Entry 1V35 (X-ray diffraction, 2.50 A resolution); this record covers chains A and B.

[Chain A (and B)]
Name: enoyl-ACP reductase
Organism: Plasmodium falciparum
Notes: EC 1.3.1.9; chain B of this document is another copy of the same molecule, construct and numbering; everything in this record applies to it too
UniProtKB: Q6LFB9 (Q6LFB9_PLAF7); numbering as in UniProt (aligned over 96-424)
Chain sequence (329 residues; row label = number of the first residue in the row):
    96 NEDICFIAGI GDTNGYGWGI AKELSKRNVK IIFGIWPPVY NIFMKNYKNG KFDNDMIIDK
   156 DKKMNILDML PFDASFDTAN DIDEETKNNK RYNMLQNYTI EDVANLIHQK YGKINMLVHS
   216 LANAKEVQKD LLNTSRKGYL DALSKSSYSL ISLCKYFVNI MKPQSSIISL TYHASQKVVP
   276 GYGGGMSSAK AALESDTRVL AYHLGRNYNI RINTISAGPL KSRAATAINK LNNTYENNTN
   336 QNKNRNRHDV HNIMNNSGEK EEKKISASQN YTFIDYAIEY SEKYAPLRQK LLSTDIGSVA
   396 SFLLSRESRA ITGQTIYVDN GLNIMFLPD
Not modelled in the structure: 325-366
Ligand contacts: NADH (NAI; 1,4-dihydronicotinamide adenine dinucleotide): Gly-104, Ile-105, Gly-106, Asp-107, Gly-110, Tyr-111, Trp-131, Phe-167, Asp-168, Ala-169, Ser-170, Ser-215, Leu-216, Ala-217, Asn-218, Lys-240, Leu-265, Thr-266, Tyr-267, Tyr-277, Lys-285, Ala-312, Gly-313, Pro-314, Leu-315, Ser-317, Arg-318, Ala-319, Ala-320, Ile-369

[Chain A / chain B interface]
Residue-residue contacts (79):
  Arg-122(A) / Glu-402(B)  salt bridge
  Arg-293(A) / Ile-419(B)
  Ala-296(A) / Pro-381(B)
  Ala-296(A) / Ile-419(B)  hydrophobic
  Tyr-297(A) / Pro-381(B)  hydrophobic
  Tyr-297(A) / Met-420(B)  hydrophobic
  Tyr-297(A) / Asp-424(B)  hydrogen bond
  Gly-300(A) / Pro-381(B)
  Gly-300(A) / Leu-382(B)
  Arg-301(A) / Lys-378(B)
  Arg-301(A) / Tyr-379(B)  hydrogen bond (side chain-backbone)
  Arg-301(A) / Ala-380(B)  hydrogen bond (side chain-backbone)
  Arg-301(A) / Pro-381(B)  hydrogen bond (backbone-backbone)
  Arg-301(A) / Arg-383(B)
  Arg-301(A) / Asp-424(B)  salt bridge
  Arg-306(A) / Leu-382(B)
  Lys-378(A) / Arg-301(B)
  Tyr-379(A) / Arg-301(B)  hydrogen bond (backbone-side chain)
  Ala-380(A) / Arg-301(B)  hydrogen bond (backbone-side chain)
  Pro-381(A) / Ala-296(B)
  Pro-381(A) / Tyr-297(B)  hydrophobic
  Pro-381(A) / Gly-300(B)
  Pro-381(A) / Arg-301(B)  hydrogen bond (backbone-backbone)
  Pro-381(A) / Thr-407(B)
  Leu-382(A) / Gly-300(B)
  Leu-382(A) / Asn-304(B)
  Leu-382(A) / Arg-306(B)
  Leu-382(A) / Arg-404(B)
  Leu-382(A) / Thr-407(B)
  Arg-383(A) / Arg-301(B)
  Gln-384(A) / Asn-304(B)
  Gln-384(A) / Arg-404(B)  hydrogen bond (side chain-backbone)
  Lys-385(A) / Arg-404(B)  hydrogen bond (backbone-side chain)
  Leu-386(A) / Ala-405(B)  hydrophobic
  Leu-387(A) / Arg-404(B)
  Asp-390(A) / Arg-404(B)  salt bridge
  Ser-393(A) / Phe-397(B)
  Ser-393(A) / Glu-402(B)  hydrogen bond (side chain-backbone)
  Val-394(A) / Phe-397(B)  hydrophobic
  Val-394(A) / Ile-406(B)  hydrophobic
  Phe-397(A) / Val-394(B)  hydrophobic
  Phe-397(A) / Phe-397(B)  hydrophobic
  Glu-402(A) / Arg-122(B)  salt bridge
  Glu-402(A) / Ser-393(B)  hydrogen bond (backbone-side chain)
  Arg-404(A) / Leu-382(B)
  Arg-404(A) / Gln-384(B)  hydrogen bond (backbone-side chain)
  Arg-404(A) / Lys-385(B)  hydrogen bond (side chain-backbone)
  Arg-404(A) / Leu-387(B)
  Arg-404(A) / Asp-390(B)  salt bridge
  Ala-405(A) / Leu-386(B)  hydrophobic
  Ala-405(A) / Asp-390(B)
  Ala-405(A) / Val-413(B)  hydrophobic
  Ala-405(A) / Asp-414(B)  hydrogen bond (backbone-backbone)
  Ala-405(A) / Asn-415(B)  hydrogen bond (backbone-backbone)
  Ile-406(A) / Val-394(B)  hydrophobic
  Ile-406(A) / Tyr-412(B)
  Thr-407(A) / Pro-381(B)
  Thr-407(A) / Leu-382(B)
  Thr-407(A) / Asn-415(B)
  Thr-407(A) / Gly-416(B)
  Gly-408(A) / Ile-419(B)
  Gln-409(A) / Tyr-412(B)
  Gln-409(A) / Asn-418(B)  hydrogen bond
  Gln-409(A) / Ile-419(B)
  Tyr-412(A) / Ile-406(B)
  Tyr-412(A) / Gln-409(B)
  Val-413(A) / Ala-405(B)  hydrophobic
  Asp-414(A) / Ala-405(B)  hydrogen bond (backbone-backbone)
  Asn-415(A) / Ala-405(B)  hydrogen bond (backbone-backbone)
  Asn-415(A) / Thr-407(B)
  Gly-416(A) / Thr-407(B)
  Asn-418(A) / Gln-409(B)  hydrogen bond
  Ile-419(A) / Arg-293(B)
  Ile-419(A) / Ala-296(B)  hydrophobic
  Ile-419(A) / Gly-408(B)
  Ile-419(A) / Gln-409(B)
  Met-420(A) / Tyr-297(B)  hydrophobic
  Asp-424(A) / Tyr-297(B)  hydrogen bond
  Asp-424(A) / Arg-301(B)  salt bridge
Interface residues without a listed pair, chain A (40 interface residues in all): Asn-304, Ile-305, Ile-411
Interface residues without a listed pair, chain B (40 interface residues in all): Ile-305, Ile-411

[In short]
The chain A/chain B interface involves 40 residues from each chain, with 20 hydrogen bonds and 6 salt bridges.
Polar pairs include Arg-122(A)/Glu-402(B), Arg-301(A)/Asp-424(B) and Asp-390(A)/Arg-404(B). Ligands of chain
A: NADH.
Both chains are enoyl-ACP reductase (Plasmodium falciparum). Entry 1V35 (Crystal Structure of Eoyl-ACP
Reductase with NADH) was determined by X-ray diffraction together with 1UH5 from the same study.
